8FUK - chains I and J of the 11 polymer chains in the assembly; structure by electron microscopy, 3.36 A resolution.

[Chain I (and J)]
Name: TniQ
From: Vibrio cholerae
Notes: chain J of this document is another copy of the same molecule, construct and numbering; everything in this record applies to it too
UniProt: A0A6I8WFX7 (A0A6I8WFX7_VIBCL); residue numbers follow UniProt; this construct covers 1-394
Sequence (394 residues; numbered 1 to 394; the number before each row is that of its first residue):
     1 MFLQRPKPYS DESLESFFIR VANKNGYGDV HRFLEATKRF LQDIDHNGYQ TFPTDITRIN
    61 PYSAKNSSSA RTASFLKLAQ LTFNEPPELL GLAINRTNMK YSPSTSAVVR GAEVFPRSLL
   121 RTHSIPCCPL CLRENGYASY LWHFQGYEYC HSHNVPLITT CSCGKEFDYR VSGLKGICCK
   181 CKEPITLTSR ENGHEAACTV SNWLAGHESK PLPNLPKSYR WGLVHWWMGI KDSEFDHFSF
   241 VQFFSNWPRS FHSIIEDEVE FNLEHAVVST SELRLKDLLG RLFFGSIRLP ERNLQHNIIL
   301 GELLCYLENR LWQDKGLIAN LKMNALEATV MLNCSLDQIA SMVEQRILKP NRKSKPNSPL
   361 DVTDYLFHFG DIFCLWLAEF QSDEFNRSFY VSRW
Disordered / not traced: 1-195, 231-235, 352-360, 392-394 (chain J: 1-3, 82-85, 100-106, 116-131, 140-394)

[How chain I and chain J interact]
Residue-residue contacts (37):
  Glu308(I) - Gln80(J)
  Asn309(I) - Gln80(J)  hydrogen bond (backbone-side chain)
  Leu311(I) - Gln80(J)
  Trp312(I) - Leu76(J)  hydrophobic
  Gln313(I) - Gln80(J)
  Gln338(I) - Asn98(J)  hydrogen bond
  Gln345(I) - Asn66(J)  hydrogen bond (backbone-side chain)
  Ile347(I) - Asn66(J)
  Asp371(I) - Ser69(J)
  Cys374(I) - Ser69(J)
  Cys374(I) - Thr72(J)
  Cys374(I) - Ala73(J)  hydrophobic
  Leu375(I) - Ser69(J)
  Leu377(I) - Leu76(J)  hydrophobic
  Leu377(I) - Leu90(J)  hydrophobic
  Leu377(I) - Asn95(J)
  Ala378(I) - Thr72(J)
  Ala378(I) - Asn95(J)
  Ala378(I) - Arg96(J)
  Glu379(I) - Ser68(J)  hydrogen bond
  Glu379(I) - Arg96(J)  salt bridge
  Glu379(I) - Thr97(J)
  Glu379(I) - Asn98(J)  hydrogen bond (backbone-backbone)
  Gln381(I) - Asn95(J)
  Gln381(I) - Thr97(J)  hydrogen bond (backbone-side chain)
  Gln381(I) - Val109(J)
  Ser382(I) - Met99(J)
  Asp383(I) - Met99(J)
  Asp383(I) - Val114(J)
  Asn386(I) - Gly111(J)  hydrogen bond (side chain-backbone)
  Asn386(I) - Ala112(J)
  Arg387(I) - Glu88(J)  salt bridge
  Arg387(I) - Leu90(J)
  Ser388(I) - Gly111(J)
  Ser388(I) - Ala112(J)
  Phe389(I) - Ala112(J)  hydrophobic
  Val391(I) - Glu88(J)
Also at the interface, not in a pair above, chain I (25 interface residues in all): Arg346, Lys349, Phe380
Also at the interface, not in a pair above, chain J (21 interface residues in all): Lys77, Gly91, Glu113

[Summary]
The interface between chain I and chain J involves 25 residues on one side and 21 on the other, with 7
hydrogen bonds and 2 salt bridges. Polar contacts include Glu379(I)-Arg96(J), Arg387(I)-Glu88(J) and
Asn309(I)-Gln80(J).
Chain I and chain J are both TniQ (Vibrio cholerae); the structure, V. cholerae TniQ-Cascade complex with Type
III-B crRNA, was determined by electron microscopy.
